Entry 6DQ2 (X-ray diffraction, 2.16 A resolution); this record covers chain A.

Chain A:
Name: Beta-lactamase
From: Cronobacter sakazakii
UniProt: A0A0F6VWC7 (A0A0F6VWC7_CROSK); residues 9-303 here correspond to UniProt positions 24-318 (UniProt number = residue number + 15)
Amino-acid sequence (295 residues; each row starts with the number of its first residue):
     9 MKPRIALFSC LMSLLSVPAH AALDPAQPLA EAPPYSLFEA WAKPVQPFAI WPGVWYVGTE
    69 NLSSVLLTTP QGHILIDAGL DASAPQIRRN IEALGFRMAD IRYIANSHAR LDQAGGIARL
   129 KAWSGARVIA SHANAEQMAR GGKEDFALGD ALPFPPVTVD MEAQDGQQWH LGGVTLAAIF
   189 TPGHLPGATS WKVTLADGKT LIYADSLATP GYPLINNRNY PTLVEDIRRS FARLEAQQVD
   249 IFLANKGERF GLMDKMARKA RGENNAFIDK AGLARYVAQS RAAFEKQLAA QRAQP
Unresolved in the structure: 9-45
What the authors report for this chain:
  - binding site for phosphate ion: Ser-214, Arg-257 (from molecular simulation)

In short:
From the paper: a binding site for phosphate ion at Ser-214 and Arg-257.
Chain A is Beta-lactamase (Cronobacter sakazakii); the structure, Cronobacter sakazakii (Enterobacter
sakazakii) Metallo-beta-lactamse HARLDQ motif mutant S60, was determined by X-ray diffraction together with
6NC5, 6DQH, 6DR8 and 6DN4 from the same study.
